Entry 2OTY (X-ray diffraction, 1.83 A resolution); this record covers chain X.

# Chain X
Name: Lysozyme
Source organism: Enterobacteria phage T4
Notes: EC 3.2.1.17
Reference sequence: P00720 (LYS_BPT4); numbering as in UniProt (aligned over 1-162)
Chain sequence (162 residues; each row starts with the number of its first residue):
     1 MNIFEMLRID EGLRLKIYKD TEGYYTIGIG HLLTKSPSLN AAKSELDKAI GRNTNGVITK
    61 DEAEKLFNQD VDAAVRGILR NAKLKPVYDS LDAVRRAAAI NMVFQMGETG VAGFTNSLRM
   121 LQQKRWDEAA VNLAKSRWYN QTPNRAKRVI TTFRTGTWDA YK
Construct notes: engineered mutation Thr54 (Cys in P00720), Ala97 (Cys in P00720), Ala99 (Leu in P00720)
Small-molecule neighbours: 1,2-dichlorobenzene (YAN): Ile78, Leu84, Val87, Tyr88, Leu91, Ala99, Met102, Val103, Val111, Leu118, Leu121, Phe153
From the paper describing this entry:
  - binding site for 1,2-dichlorobenzene: Met102

# Summary
Bound to chain X: 1,2-dichlorobenzene. The paper reports a binding site for 1,2-dichlorobenzene at Met102.
Chain X is Lysozyme (Enterobacteria phage T4); the structure, 1,2-dichlorobenzene in complex with T4 Lysozyme
L99A, was determined by X-ray diffraction (same publication as 2OTZ and 2OU0).
